7QV0 - chains C and D of the 6 polymer chains in the assembly; structure by X-ray diffraction, 2.49 A resolution.

[Chain C]
Protein: Beta-hydroxyacyl-(Acyl-carrier-protein) dehydratase
Source organism: Candidatus Scalindua brodae
UniProt: A0A0B0EHL2 (A0A0B0EHL2_9BACT); numbering as in UniProt (aligned over 3-145)
Chain sequence (144 residues; row label = number of the first residue in the row):
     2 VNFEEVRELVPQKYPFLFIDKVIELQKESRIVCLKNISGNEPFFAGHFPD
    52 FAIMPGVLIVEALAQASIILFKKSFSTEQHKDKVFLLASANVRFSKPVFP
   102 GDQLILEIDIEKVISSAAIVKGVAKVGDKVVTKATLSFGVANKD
Disordered / not traced: 2-3, 78-83, 144-145
Sequence notes: expression tag (2)
Small-molecule neighbours:
  - GC5 (S-[2-[3-[[(2R)-3,3-dimethyl-2-oxidanyl-4-phosphonooxy-butanoyl]amino]propanoylamino]ethyl] (Z)-hex-2-enethioate), molecule 1: Gln13, Phe86, Leu87, Leu88
  - GC5, molecule 2: His48, Phe49, Ile54, Met55, Pro56, Gly57, Phe95, Ser96, Lys97, Pro98

[Chain D]
Protein: Acyl carrier protein
Source organism: Candidatus Scalindua brodae
UniProt: A0A0B0EN18 (A0A0B0EN18_9BACT); numbering as in UniProt (aligned over 2-84)
Chain sequence (83 residues; each row starts with the number of its first residue):
     2 PVENLEKEITAIVAEVTELDENEIWEKRDADFFKDLEIDSLLALEILALI
    52 EKKFKVQIPEEKLVDITSLNATIEMTRSTLEGK

[How chain C and chain D interact]
Residue-residue contacts (5):
  Arg94(C) - Leu42(D)
  Arg94(C) - Glu46(D)  salt bridge
  Phe95(C) - Leu42(D)
  Ser96(C) - Asp40(D)
  Lys122(C) - Glu19(D)  salt bridge

[In short]
The chain C/chain D interface involves 4 residues from each chain; the contacts include 2 salt bridges. Polar
contacts include Arg94(C)-Glu46(D) and Lys122(C)-Glu19(D). One compound GC5 molecule is bound between chain C
and chain D. Chain C binds compound GC5.
Chain C is Beta-hydroxyacyl-(Acyl-carrier-protein) dehydratase and chain D is Acyl carrier protein, both from
Candidatus Scalindua brodae; the structure, Covalent complex between Scalindua brodae amxFabZ and amxACP, was
determined by X-ray diffraction, deposited together with 8AYB, 8AYC, 8AYD and 8AYI.
